Entry 7WUH (electron microscopy, 4.70 A resolution (low resolution: residue-level contacts below are approximate; hydrogen-bond / salt-bridge calls are withheld)); this record covers chains D and H of the 9 polymer chains in the assembly.

== Chain D (and H) ==
Protein: m31A7 Fab heavy chain
From: Homo sapiens
Notes: antibody fragment or engineered binder; chain H of this document is another copy of the same molecule, construct and numbering; everything in this record applies to it too
Sequence (239 residues; row label = number of the first residue in the row; numbers below 1 keep their minus sign (Met-16 is residue -16)):
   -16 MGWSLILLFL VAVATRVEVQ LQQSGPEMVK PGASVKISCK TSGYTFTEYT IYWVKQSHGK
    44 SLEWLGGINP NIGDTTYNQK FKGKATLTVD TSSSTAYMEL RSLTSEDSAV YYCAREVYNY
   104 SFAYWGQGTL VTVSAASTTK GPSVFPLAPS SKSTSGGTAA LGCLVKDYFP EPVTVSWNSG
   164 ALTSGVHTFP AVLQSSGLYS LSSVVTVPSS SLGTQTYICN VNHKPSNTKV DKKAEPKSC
Not modelled in the structure: -16 to 0, 219-222
Cystine bridges: Cys22-Cys96, Cys146-Cys202

== Interface between chain D and chain H ==
Contacting residue pairs (12):
  Lys13(D) - Ser159(H)
  Lys13(D) - Ser162(H)
  Lys13(D) - Ile201(H)
  Lys13(D) - Asn203(H)
  Pro14(D) - Ser162(H)
  Gly15(D) - Ser162(H)
  Gly15(D) - Gly163(H)
  Ala16(D) - Ser159(H)
  Ala119(D) - Ile201(H)
  Ala119(D) - Asp214(H)
  Thr121(D) - Lys212(H)
  Thr121(D) - Val213(H)
Other interface residues (no listed pair), chain D (10 interface residues in all): Glu10, Val12, Arg84, Ser120
Other interface residues (no listed pair), chain H (11 interface residues in all): Thr157, Asn161, Asn205

== Overview ==
10 residues of chain D face 11 of chain H across their interface.
Both chains are m31A7 Fab heavy chain (Homo sapiens). Entry 7WUH (SARS-CoV-2 Spike in complex with Fab of
m31A7) was determined by electron microscopy, deposited together with 7WUE.
